Entry 8TKM (X-ray diffraction, 2.80 A resolution); this record covers chains B and C of the 4 polymer chains in the assembly.

[Chain B]
Protein: Nuclear factor NF-kappa-B p50 subunit
From: Mus musculus
UniProt: P25799 (NFKB1_MOUSE); residues 39-350 here = UniProt positions 39-350
Amino-acid sequence (312 residues; each row starts with the number of its first residue):
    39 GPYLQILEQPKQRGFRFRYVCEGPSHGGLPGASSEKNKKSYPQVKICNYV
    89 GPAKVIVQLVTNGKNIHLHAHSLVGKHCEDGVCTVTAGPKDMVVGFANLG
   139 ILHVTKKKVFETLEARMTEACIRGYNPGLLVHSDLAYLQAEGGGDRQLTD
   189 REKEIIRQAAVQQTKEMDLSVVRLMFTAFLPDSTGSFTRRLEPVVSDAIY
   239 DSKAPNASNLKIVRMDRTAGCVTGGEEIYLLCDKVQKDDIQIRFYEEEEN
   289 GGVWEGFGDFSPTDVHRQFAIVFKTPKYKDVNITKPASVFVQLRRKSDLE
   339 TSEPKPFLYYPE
UniProt features mapped onto this chain:
  - modified residue: Cys59 (S-nitrosocysteine), Ser335 (Phosphoserine)
  - lipidation: Cys59 (S-(15-deoxy-Delta12,14-prostaglandin J2-9-yl)cysteine)
  - cross-link: Lys323 (Glycyl lysine isopeptide (Lys-Gly) (interchain with G-Cter in SUMO2))
Reported in the primary citation:
  - binding site for 17-mer kappaB DNA (chain C): Arg54, Arg56, Tyr57, Glu60, His64, Lys241, Gln274
  - binding site for 17-mer kappaB DNA: Glu60, Lys241

[Chain C]
Molecule: 17-mer kappaB DNA
Sequence (17 nucleotides; each row starts with the number of its first residue):
     1 TGTGGGATTTTCCCATG

[Interface between chain B and chain C]
Residue-residue contacts (23; chain B residue first):
  Arg54(B) - DT11(C)  base contact
  Arg54(B) - DC12(C)  base contact
  Tyr57(B) - DT9(C)  sugar contact
  Tyr57(B) - DT10(C)  hydrogen bond to the phosphate
  Tyr57(B) - DT11(C)  base contact
  Cys59(B) - DT11(C)  hydrogen bond to the phosphate
  Cys59(B) - DC12(C)  phosphate contact
  Glu60(B) - DT11(C)  base contact
  Glu60(B) - DC12(C)  hydrogen bond to the base
  His141(B) - DT10(C)  phosphate contact
  Thr143(B) - DT10(C)  phosphate contact
  Thr143(B) - DT11(C)  phosphate contact
  Lys144(B) - DT10(C)  hydrogen bond to the phosphate
  Lys241(B) - DT10(C)  base contact
  Lys241(B) - DT11(C)  hydrogen bond to the base
  Pro243(B) - DT8(C)  phosphate contact
  Gln274(B) - DT8(C)  hydrogen bond to the phosphate
  Lys275(B) - DG6(C)  hydrogen bond to the phosphate
  Lys275(B) - DA7(C)  salt bridge to the phosphate
  Arg305(B) - DG6(C)  sugar contact
  Arg305(B) - DA7(C)  salt bridge to the phosphate
  Gln306(B) - DA7(C)  sugar contact
  Gln306(B) - DT8(C)  hydrogen bond to the phosphate
Interface residues without a listed pair, chain B (15 interface residues in all): His64, Val142
Interface residues without a listed pair, chain C (8 interface residues in all): DC13

[In short]
The interface between chain B and chain C involves 15 residues on one side and 8 on the other, with 8 hydrogen
bonds and 2 salt bridges. Among the polar pairs are Glu60(B)-DC12(C), Lys241(B)-DT11(C) and Tyr57(B)-DT10(C).
The paper reports a binding site for 17-mer kappaB DNA (chain C) at Arg54(B), Arg56(B) and Tyr57(B) among
others; a binding site for 17-mer kappaB DNA at Glu60(B) and Lys241(B).
Here chain B is Nuclear factor NF-kappa-B p50 subunit (Mus musculus) and chain C is a 17-mer kappaB DNA. Entry
8TKM (Murine NF-kappaB p50 Rel Homology Region homodimer in complex with 17-mer kappaB DNA from human
interleukin-6 ...) was determined by X-ray diffraction together with 8TKL and 8TKN from the same study.
